4YVS - chains B and M of the 15 polymer chains in the assembly; structure by X-ray diffraction, 3.65 A resolution.

Chain B:
Protein: Capsid protein VP3
Source organism: Enterovirus A71
Reference sequence: F6KTB0 (F6KTB0_9ENTO); residues 1-242 here correspond to UniProt positions 324-565 (UniProt number = residue number + 323)
Sequence (242 residues; each row starts with the number of its first residue):
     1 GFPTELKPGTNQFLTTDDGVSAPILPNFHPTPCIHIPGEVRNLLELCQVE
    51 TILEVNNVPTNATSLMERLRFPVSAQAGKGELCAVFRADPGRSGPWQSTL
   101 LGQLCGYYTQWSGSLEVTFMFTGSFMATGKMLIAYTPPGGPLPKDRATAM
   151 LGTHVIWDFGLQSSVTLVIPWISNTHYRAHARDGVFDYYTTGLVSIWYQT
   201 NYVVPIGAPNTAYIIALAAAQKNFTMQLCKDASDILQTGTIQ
Unresolved in the structure: 177-189, 238-242
Differences from the reference sequence: engineered mutation Q227 (Lys550 in F6KTB0)
What the authors report for this chain:
  - conformationally variable residues (order/disorder transition): Y177 to Y189

Chain M:
Protein: Capsid protein VP1
Source organism: Enterovirus A71
Reference sequence: F6KTB0 (F6KTB0_9ENTO); residues 1-297 here correspond to UniProt positions 566-862 (UniProt number = residue number + 565)
Sequence (297 residues; row label = number of the first residue in the row):
     1 GDRVADVIESSIGDSVSRALTHALPAPTGQNTQVSSHRLDTGKVPALQAA
    51 EIGASSNASDESMIETRCVLNSHSTAETTLDSFFSRAGLVGEIDLPLEGT
   101 TNPNGYANWDIDITGYAQMRRKVELFTYMRFDAEFTFVACTPTGEVVPQL
   151 LQYMFVPPGAPKPDSRESLAWQTATNPSVFVKLSDPPAQVSVPFMSPASA
   201 YQWFYDGYPTFGEHKQEKDLEYGACPNNMMGTFSVRTVGTSKSKYPLVVR
   251 IYMRMKHVRAWIPRPMRNQNYLFKANPNYAGNSIKPTGASRTAITTL
Unresolved in the structure: 1-71

How chain B and chain M interact:
Residue-residue contacts (28):
  P8(B) - P187(M)
  P8(B) - Q189(M)
  G9(B) - P187(M)  hydrogen bond (backbone-backbone)
  G9(B) - Q189(M)
  T10(B) - P186(M)
  N11(B) - D185(M)
  Q12(B) - V179(M)
  Q12(B) - F180(M)
  Q12(B) - V181(M)
  Q12(B) - A188(M)
  Q12(B) - Q189(M)  hydrogen bond (side chain-backbone)
  F13(B) - S178(M)
  F13(B) - V179(M)
  F13(B) - F180(M)  hydrogen bond (backbone-backbone)
  L14(B) - S178(M)
  L14(B) - V179(M)  hydrophobic
  L14(B) - V190(M)  hydrophobic
  T15(B) - N176(M)
  T15(B) - P177(M)
  T15(B) - S178(M)  hydrogen bond (backbone-backbone)
  T16(B) - P177(M)
  T109(B) - P158(M)
  Q110(B) - P197(M)
  H176(B) - N227(M)
  C229(B) - T175(M)  hydrogen bond (backbone-side chain)
  K230(B) - A160(M)
  K230(B) - T175(M)  hydrogen bond (backbone-side chain)
  D231(B) - T175(M)
Other interface residues (no listed pair), chain B (17 interface residues in all): T190, L228
Other interface residues (no listed pair), chain M (24 interface residues in all): T136, P157, G159, K182, M195, F211, P226

Overview:
The interface between chain B and chain M involves 17 residues on one side and 24 on the other, with 6
hydrogen bonds. Polar pairs include Q12(B)-Q189(M), C229(B)-T175(M) and K230(B)-T175(M). The paper reports
conformational variability at Y177(B).
Chain B is Capsid protein VP3 and chain M is Capsid protein VP1, both from Enterovirus A71; the structure,
crystal structure of the virus-like particle of a c4 strain EV71, was determined by X-ray diffraction together
with 4YVW from the same study.
